8E1M - chains A and C of the 5 polymer chains in the assembly; structure by electron microscopy, 2.90 A resolution.

# Chain A
Name: Mitochondrial import inner membrane translocase subunit TIM17
Source organism: Saccharomyces cerevisiae
Reference sequence: A0A6A5PVU8 (A0A6A5PVU8_YEASX); residue numbers follow UniProt; this construct covers 1-158
Chain sequence (158 residues; row label = number of the first residue in the row):
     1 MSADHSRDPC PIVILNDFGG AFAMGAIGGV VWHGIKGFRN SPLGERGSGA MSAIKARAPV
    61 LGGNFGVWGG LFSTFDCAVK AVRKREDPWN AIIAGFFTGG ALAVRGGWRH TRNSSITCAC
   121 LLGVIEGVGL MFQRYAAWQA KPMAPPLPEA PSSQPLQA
Disordered / not traced: 1-5, 139-158
Disulfide bonds: Cys10-Cys77
From the paper describing this entry:
  - mutagenesis - D17N, D76N, E126Q: unchanged growth
  - mutagenesis - D17N/E126Q, F65N, D76N/E126Q: decreased growth
  - mutagenesis - D17N/E126Q, D76N/E126Q: unchanged binding to TIM23 complex

# Chain C
Name: Mitochondrial import inner membrane translocase subunit TIM44
Source organism: Saccharomyces cerevisiae
Reference sequence: A0A6A5Q2Y5 (A0A6A5Q2Y5_YEASX); residues 1-431 here = UniProt positions 1-431
Chain sequence (431 residues; numbered 1 to 431; the number before each row is that of its first residue):
     1 MHRSTFIRTS GTSSRTLTAR YRSQYTGLLV ARVLFSTSTT RAQGGNPRSP LQIFRDTFKK
    61 EWEKSQELQE NIKTLQDASG KLGESEAYKK AREAYLKAQR GSTIVGKTLK KTGETMEHIA
   121 TKAWESELGK NTRKAAAATA KKLDESFEPV RQTKIYKEVS EVIDDGESSR YGGFITKEQR
   181 RLKRERDLAS GKRHRAVKSN EDAGTAVVAT NIESKESFGK KVEDFKEKTV VGRSIQSLKN
   241 KLWDESENPL IVVMRKITNK VGGFFAETES SRVYSQFKLM DPTFSNESFT RHLREYIVPE
   301 ILEAYVKGDV KVLKKWFSEA PFNVYAAQQK IFKEQDVYAD GRILDIRGVE IVSAKLLAPQ
   361 DIPVLVVGCR AQEINLYRKK KTGEIAAGDE ANILMSSYAM VFTRDPEQID DDETEGWKIL
   421 EFVRGGSRQF T
Disordered / not traced: 1-106, 194-254

# Interface between chain A and chain C
Contacting residue pairs (29):
  Ile35(A) - Phe264(C)  hydrophobic
  Phe38(A) - Phe264(C)  hydrophobic
  Phe38(A) - Phe265(C)  hydrophobic
  Arg39(A) - Thr268(C)
  Arg39(A) - Ser270(C)
  Asn40(A) - Ser270(C)
  Asn40(A) - Ser271(C)
  Asn40(A) - Tyr274(C)
  Asn40(A) - Asn286(C)
  Ser41(A) - Ser271(C)
  Pro42(A) - Tyr274(C)
  Pro42(A) - Ser275(C)
  Leu43(A) - Glu267(C)
  Leu43(A) - Ser271(C)
  Leu43(A) - Ser275(C)
  Glu45(A) - Lys278(C)  salt bridge
  Arg46(A) - Phe265(C)  hydrogen bond (side chain-backbone)
  Arg46(A) - Ala266(C)  hydrogen bond (side chain-backbone)
  Ser52(A) - Glu287(C)
  Ala56(A) - Arg170(C)
  Val60(A) - Tyr171(C)
  Arg105(A) - Arg347(C)
  Arg105(A) - Gln372(C)
  Arg105(A) - Phe430(C)
  Arg105(A) - Thr431(C)  hydrogen bond (backbone-backbone)
  Gly106(A) - Arg428(C)
  Gly106(A) - Gln429(C)
  Gly107(A) - Gln429(C)
  His110(A) - Arg428(C)
Also at the interface, not in a pair above, chain A (17 interface residues in all): Pro59
Also at the interface, not in a pair above, chain C (21 interface residues in all): Phe284

# In short
17 residues of chain A face 21 of chain C across their interface; the contacts include 3 hydrogen bonds and 1
salt bridge. Polar pairs include Glu45(A)-Lys278(C), Arg46(A)-Phe265(C) and Arg46(A)-Ala266(C). The paper
reports that D17N/E126Q, F65N and D76N/E126Q of chain A reduce growth; D17N, D76N and E126Q of chain A leave
growth unchanged.
Chain A is Mitochondrial import inner membrane translocase subunit TIM17 and chain C is Mitochondrial import
inner membrane translocase subunit TIM44, both from Saccharomyces cerevisiae; the structure, Cryo-EM structure
of the endogenous core TIM23 complex from S. cerevisiae, was determined by electron microscopy, deposited
together with 8SCX.
